PDB entry 4FJC | X-ray diffraction, 2.83 A resolution | chains E and F of the 8 polymer chains in the assembly

[Chain E]
Name: Ubiquitin carboxyl-terminal hydrolase 8
Organism: Saccharomyces cerevisiae
Notes: EC 3.4.19.12
UniProtKB: P50102 (UBP8_YEAST); numbering as in UniProt (aligned over 1-471)
Sequence (476 residues; each row starts with the number of its first residue; numbers below 1 keep their minus sign (Gly-4 is residue -4)):
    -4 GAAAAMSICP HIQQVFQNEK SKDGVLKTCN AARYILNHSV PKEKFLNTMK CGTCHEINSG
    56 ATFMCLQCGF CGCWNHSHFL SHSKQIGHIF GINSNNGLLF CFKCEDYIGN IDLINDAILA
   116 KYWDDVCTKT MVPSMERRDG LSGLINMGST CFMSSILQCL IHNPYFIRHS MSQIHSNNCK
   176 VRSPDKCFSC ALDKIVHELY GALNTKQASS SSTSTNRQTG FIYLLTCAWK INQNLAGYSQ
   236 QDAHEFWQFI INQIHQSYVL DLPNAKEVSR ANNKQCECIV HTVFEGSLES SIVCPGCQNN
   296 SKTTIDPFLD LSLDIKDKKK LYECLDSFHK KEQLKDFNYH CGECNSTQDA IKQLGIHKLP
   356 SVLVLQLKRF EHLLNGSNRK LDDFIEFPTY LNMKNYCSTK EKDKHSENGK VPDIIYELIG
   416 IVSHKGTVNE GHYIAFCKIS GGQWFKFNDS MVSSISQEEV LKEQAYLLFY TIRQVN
Disordered / not traced: -4 to -1, 140-143, 200-210, 260-268, 369-372, 395-404
Construct notes: expression tag (-4 to 0)
Bound ions: Zn2+ site 1: Cys4, His6, Cys96, Cys99; Zn2+ site 2: Cys46, Cys68, His73; Zn2+ site 3: Cys60, Cys63, His77, His83; Zn2+ site 4: Cys174, Cys182, Cys185; Zn2+ site 5: Cys271, Cys273, His276; Zn2+ site 6: Cys289, Cys292, Cys336, Cys339
From the paper describing this entry:
  - mutagenesis - S144N, S149N: increased catalytic activity on in the absence of Sgf11-ZnF
  - mutagenesis - N141A/S144N/S149N: decreased catalytic activity on K48-linked diubiquitin
  - mutagenesis - S144N (Kd 28 uM): decreased binding to monomer-dimer equilibrium
  - self-association interface (contacts with another copy of this molecule): Ser144
  - mutagenesis - S149N: unchanged catalytic activity on DUBm containing intact Sgf11
  - mutagenesis - N141A, N141A/S144N/S149N: decreased catalytic activity on K48 di-ubiquitin
  - mutagenesis - S149N: abolished binding to another copy of this molecule

[Chain F]
Name: Protein SUS1
Organism: Saccharomyces cerevisiae
UniProtKB: Q6WNK7 (SUS1_YEAST); numbering as in UniProt (aligned over 1-96)
Sequence (96 residues; numbered 1 to 96; the number before each row is that of its first residue):
     1 MTMDTAQLKS QIQQYLVESG NYELISNELK ARLLQEGWVD KVKDLTKSEM NINESTNFTQ
    61 ILSTVEPKAL EMVSDSTRET VLKQIREFLE EIVDTQ
Disordered / not traced: 1-6, 94-96

[Interface between chain E and chain F]
Residue-residue contacts (30; chain E residue first):
  Pro36(E) - Glu23(F)
  Lys37(E) - Val17(F)
  Lys37(E) - Glu18(F)
  Lys37(E) - Gly20(F)
  Lys37(E) - Glu23(F)  salt bridge
  Phe40(E) - Val17(F)  hydrophobic
  Phe40(E) - Tyr22(F)  hydrophobic
  Phe40(E) - Glu23(F)
  Leu41(E) - Gln14(F)
  Leu41(E) - Val17(F)  hydrophobic
  Leu41(E) - Glu18(F)
  Lys45(E) - Gln14(F)  hydrogen bond
  Cys49(E) - Ser10(F)  hydrogen bond (backbone-side chain)
  His50(E) - Ser10(F)  hydrogen bond (backbone-side chain)
  Glu51(E) - Ser10(F)  hydrogen bond (backbone-side chain)
  Glu51(E) - Gln13(F)
  Ile52(E) - Gln13(F)  hydrogen bond (backbone-side chain)
  Ile52(E) - Tyr22(F)
  Asn53(E) - Tyr22(F)  hydrogen bond
  Trp69(E) - Phe58(F)  hydrophobic
  Trp69(E) - Thr59(F)
  Trp69(E) - Leu62(F)  hydrophobic
  Phe95(E) - Phe58(F)  hydrophobic
  Cys99(E) - Asn57(F)
  Glu100(E) - Asn57(F)
  Glu100(E) - Thr59(F)  hydrogen bond (backbone-side chain)
  Asp101(E) - Thr56(F)
  Asp101(E) - Asn57(F)  hydrogen bond
  Asp101(E) - Phe58(F)
  Tyr102(E) - Phe58(F)  hydrophobic
Interface residues without a listed pair, chain F (14 interface residues in all): Ser19

[In short]
16 residues of chain E and 14 residues of chain F are in contact; the contacts include 8 hydrogen bonds and 1
salt bridge. Polar pairs include Lys37(E)-Glu23(F), Lys45(E)-Gln14(F) and Cys49(E)-Ser10(F). The paper reports
that S144N and S149N of chain E increase catalytic activity on in the absence of Sgf11-ZnF; a self-association
interface involving Ser144(E); 4 substitutions were tested in all.
Chain E is Ubiquitin carboxyl-terminal hydrolase 8 and chain F is Protein SUS1, both from Saccharomyces
cerevisiae; the structure, Structure of the SAGA Ubp8/Sgf11(1-72, Delta-ZnF)/Sus1/Sgf73 DUB module, was
determined by X-ray diffraction together with 4FIP and 4FK5 from the same study.
